PDB entry 9DXR | electron microscopy, 3.10 A resolution | chains A and D of the 4 polymer chains in the assembly

# Chain A (and D)
Name: Glutamate receptor ionotropic, kainate 2
From: Rattus norvegicus
Notes: chain D of this document is another copy of the same molecule, construct and numbering; everything in this record applies to it too
UniProt: P42260 (GRIK2_RAT); residues 1-908 here = UniProt positions 1-908
Sequence (908 residues; numbered 1 to 908; the number before each row is that of its first residue):
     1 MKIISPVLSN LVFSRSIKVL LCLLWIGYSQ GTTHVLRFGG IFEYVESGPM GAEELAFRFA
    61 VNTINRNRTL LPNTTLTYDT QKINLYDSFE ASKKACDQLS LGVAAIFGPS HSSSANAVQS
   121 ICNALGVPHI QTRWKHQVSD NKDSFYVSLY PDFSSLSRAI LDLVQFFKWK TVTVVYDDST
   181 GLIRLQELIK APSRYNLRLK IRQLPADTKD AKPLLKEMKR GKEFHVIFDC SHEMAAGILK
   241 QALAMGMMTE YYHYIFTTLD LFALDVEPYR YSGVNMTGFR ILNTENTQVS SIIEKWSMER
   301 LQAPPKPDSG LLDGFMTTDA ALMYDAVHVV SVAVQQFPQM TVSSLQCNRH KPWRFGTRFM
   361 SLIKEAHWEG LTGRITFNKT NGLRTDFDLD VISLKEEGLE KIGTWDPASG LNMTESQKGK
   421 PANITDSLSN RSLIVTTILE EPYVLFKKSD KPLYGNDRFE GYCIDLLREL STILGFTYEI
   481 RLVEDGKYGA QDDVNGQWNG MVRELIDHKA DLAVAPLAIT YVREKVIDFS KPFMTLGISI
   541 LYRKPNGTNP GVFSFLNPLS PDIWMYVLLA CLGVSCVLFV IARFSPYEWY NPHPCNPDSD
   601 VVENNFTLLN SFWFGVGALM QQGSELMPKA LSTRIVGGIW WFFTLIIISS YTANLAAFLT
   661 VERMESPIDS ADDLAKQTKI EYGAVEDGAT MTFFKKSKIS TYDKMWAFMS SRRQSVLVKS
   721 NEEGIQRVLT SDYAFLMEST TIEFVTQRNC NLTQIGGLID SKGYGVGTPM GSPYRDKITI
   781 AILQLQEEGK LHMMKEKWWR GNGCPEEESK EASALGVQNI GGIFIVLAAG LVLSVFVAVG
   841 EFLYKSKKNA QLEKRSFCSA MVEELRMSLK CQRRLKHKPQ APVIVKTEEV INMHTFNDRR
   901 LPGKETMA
Not modelled in the structure: 1-428, 875-908
Differences from the reference sequence: engineered mutation Val-567 (Ile in P42260), Cys-571 (Tyr in P42260)
Disulfides: Cys-750/Cys-804
Covalently attached groups: N-acetylglucosamine (NAG) linked to Asn-546, Asn-751
Small-molecule neighbours:
  - 2J9 (4-cyclopropyl-7-fluoro-3,4-dihydro-2H-1,2,4-benzothiadiazine 1,1-dioxide), molecule 1: Ile-519, Pro-532, Met-534, Thr-535, Ser-761, Lys-762, Gly-763
  - 2J9, molecule 2: Lys-531, Pro-532, Phe-533, Met-534, Thr-535, Ile-782, Leu-783, Gln-786, Leu-791
  - A1BDS (N~1~-{5-[(N-{4-[(3-aminopropyl)amino]butyl}-beta-alanyl)amino]pentyl}-N~2~-[(1H-indol-3-yl)acetyl]-D-aspartamide): Gln-621, Gln-622, Gly-623, Ile-648, Thr-652
Curated features (UniProtKB/Swiss-Prot):
  - binding site (L-glutamate): Pro-516, Ala-518, Arg-523, Ala-689, Thr-690, Glu-738
  - modified residue (Phosphoserine): Ser-846, Ser-868
  - glycosylation (N-linked (GlcNAc...) asparagine): Asn-67, Asn-73, Asn-275, Asn-378, Asn-412, Asn-423, Asn-430, Asn-546, Asn-751
  - cross-link: Lys-886 (Glycyl lysine isopeptide (Lys-Gly) (interchain with G-Cter in SUMO1))
  - natural variant: Cys-571 (Y571C: In RNA edited version; this construct carries the variant), Gln-621 (Q621R: In RNA edited version)
  - mutagenesis: Asn-751 (N751Q: Loss of glycosylation), Val-883 (V883A: Abolishes interaction with KLHL17. Abolishes actinfilin-mediated degradation), Ile-884 (I884A: Abolishes interaction with KLHL17. Abolishes actinfilin-mediated degradation), Lys-886 (K886R: Abolishes sumoylation. Loss of kainate-mediated endocytosis)
Reported in the primary citation:
  - binding site for A1BDS: Gln-621, Gln-622, Gly-623, Ser-624, Glu-625, Ile-648, Ser-649, Thr-652

# Chain A / chain D interface
Residue-residue contacts (135):
  Ile-519(A) with Lys-531(D); Leu-783(D), hydrophobic
  Thr-520(A) with Leu-783(D); Glu-787(D), hydrogen bond
  Tyr-521(A) with Ile-780(D); Leu-783(D); Gln-784(D), hydrogen bond; Glu-787(D)
  Glu-524(A) with Lys-531(D); Thr-779(D); Ile-780(D); Leu-783(D)
  Phe-529(A) with Lys-531(D)
  Ser-530(A) with Lys-531(D), hydrogen bond (backbone-side chain)
  Lys-531(A) with Ile-519(D); Glu-524(D); Phe-529(D), hydrogen bond (side chain-backbone); Ser-530(D), hydrogen bond (side chain-backbone); Lys-531(D)
  Phe-555(A) with Ile-646(D), hydrophobic
  His-593(A) with Pro-594(D); Pro-597(D)
  Pro-594(A) with Pro-594(D)
  Cys-595(A) with Cys-595(D), hydrogen bond (side chain-backbone)
  Leu-609(A) with Leu-631(D), hydrophobic; Arg-634(D), hydrogen bond (backbone-side chain)
  Asn-610(A) with Arg-634(D), hydrogen bond
  Trp-613(A) with Met-627(D); Pro-628(D); Arg-634(D); Trp-641(D), hydrophobic
  Gly-617(A) with Trp-641(D)
  Met-620(A) with Trp-641(D), hydrophobic; Phe-642(D), hydrophobic; Leu-645(D), hydrophobic
  Gln-621(A) with Gln-621(D)
  Gln-622(A) with Ala-618(D), hydrogen bond (side chain-backbone); Gln-621(D), hydrogen bond; Trp-641(D), hydrogen bond
  Gly-623(A) with Met-627(D)
  Glu-625(A) with Met-627(D); Arg-634(D), salt bridge
  Ile-648(A) with Leu-645(D), hydrophobic
  Tyr-651(A) with Ile-646(D); Ser-649(D)
  Thr-652(A) with Ser-649(D), hydrogen bond; Ala-653(D)
  Leu-655(A) with Ser-649(D); Ser-650(D); Ala-653(D)
  Ala-656(A) with Ala-653(D)
  Leu-659(A) with Asn-654(D); Ala-657(D)
  Thr-660(A) with Ala-657(D); Val-661(D)
  Arg-663(A) with Ala-657(D), hydrogen bond (side chain-backbone); Phe-658(D); Val-661(D), hydrogen bond (side chain-backbone); Arg-663(D)
  Met-664(A) with Val-661(D), hydrophobic
  Lys-696(A) with Glu-787(D), hydrogen bond (side chain-backbone); Glu-788(D)
  Ile-699(A) with Met-793(D), hydrophobic
  Asp-760(A) with Gln-786(D)
  Ser-761(A) with Thr-535(D)
  Asp-776(A) with Arg-775(D), salt bridge
  Thr-779(A) with Glu-524(D)
  Ile-780(A) with Tyr-521(D)
  Leu-783(A) with Tyr-521(D)
  Gln-784(A) with Tyr-521(D)
  Gln-786(A) with Asp-760(D)
  Glu-787(A) with Tyr-521(D); Lys-696(D), salt bridge
  Met-793(A) with Lys-698(D)
  Glu-811(A) with Glu-665(D)
  Ser-813(A) with Asn-654(D); Phe-658(D); Arg-663(D), hydrogen bond
  Ala-814(A) with Asn-557(D); Pro-558(D); Leu-559(D); Ser-560(D), hydrogen bond (backbone-backbone); Asn-654(D)
  Leu-815(A) with Pro-558(D); Leu-559(D), hydrophobic; Ser-560(D); Ile-563(D); Ser-650(D); Asn-654(D)
  Gly-816(A) with Ser-560(D); Ile-563(D)
  Val-817(A) with Ile-563(D), hydrophobic; Tyr-566(D), hydrophobic
  Ile-820(A) with Leu-559(D), hydrophobic
  Ile-823(A) with Phe-643(D); Ile-646(D), hydrophobic; Ile-647(D), hydrophobic
  Phe-824(A) with Tyr-566(D); Phe-643(D), hydrophobic
  Val-826(A) with Ile-639(D)
  Leu-827(A) with Val-574(D), hydrophobic; Ile-639(D), hydrophobic; Trp-640(D), hydrophobic
  Gly-830(A) with Ile-635(D)
  Leu-831(A) with Val-574(D), hydrophobic; Val-577(D), hydrophobic; Ile-639(D), hydrophobic
  Ser-834(A) with Ile-581(D); Ser-632(D), hydrogen bond (side chain-backbone); Val-636(D)
  Val-837(A) with Ser-632(D); Ile-635(D), hydrophobic
  Ala-838(A) with Ile-581(D), hydrophobic; Ser-632(D)
  Glu-841(A) with Ser-585(D), hydrogen bond; Pro-586(D); Ala-630(D); Leu-631(D), hydrogen bond (side chain-backbone); Ser-632(D), hydrogen bond
  Phe-842(A) with Pro-586(D), hydrophobic
  Tyr-844(A) with Tyr-587(D)
  Lys-845(A) with Pro-586(D); Tyr-587(D)
  Met-867(A) with Arg-583(D); Phe-584(D), hydrophobic; Pro-586(D), hydrophobic; Trp-589(D)
  Cys-871(A) with Arg-583(D), hydrogen bond (backbone-side chain)
  Gln-872(A) with Glu-603(D); Asn-604(D)
  Arg-873(A) with Val-602(D); Glu-603(D), salt bridge
  Arg-874(A) with Asp-600(D), salt bridge; Val-601(D); Val-602(D), hydrogen bond (backbone-backbone)
Also at the interface, not in a pair above, chain A (77 interface residues in all): Lys-525, Thr-535, Asn-596, Leu-619, Ser-624, Lys-698, Arg-775, His-792, Leu-833, Val-835, Ser-868
Also at the interface, not in a pair above, chain D (85 interface residues in all): Thr-520, Lys-525, Asp-562, Val-567, Ala-570, Thr-633, Gly-637, Gly-638, Thr-644, Thr-652, Ala-656, Thr-660, Ile-699, Ser-761, Asp-776, His-792

# Summary
Chain A and chain D form an interface of 77 and 85 residues respectively, with 23 hydrogen bonds and 5 salt
bridges. Among the polar pairs are Glu-625(A)/Arg-634(D), Asp-776(A)/Arg-775(D) and Glu-787(A)/Lys-696(D).
Ligands of chain A: compound 2J9 and compound A1BDS. From the paper: a binding site for A1BDS at Gln-621(A),
Gln-622(A) and Gly-623(A) among others.
Both chains are Glutamate receptor ionotropic, kainate 2 (Rattus norvegicus). Entry 9DXR (Ligand-binding and
transmembrane domains of kainate receptor GluK2 in complex with positive allosteric modulator BPAM-344 and
...) was determined by electron microscopy (same publication as 9DXQ, 9DXS and 9DXT).
